PDB entry 1IBG | X-ray diffraction, 2.70 A resolution | chains L and H

== Chain L ==
Protein: IGG2B-kappa 40-50 fab (light chain)
Organism: Mus musculus
Notes: antibody fragment or engineered binder
Amino-acid sequence (217 residues; numbered 2 to 214 plus 4 insertion-coded residues; the number before each row is that of its first residue; a row labelled like 27A-27D holds insertion residues (27A, then the next letters in order)):
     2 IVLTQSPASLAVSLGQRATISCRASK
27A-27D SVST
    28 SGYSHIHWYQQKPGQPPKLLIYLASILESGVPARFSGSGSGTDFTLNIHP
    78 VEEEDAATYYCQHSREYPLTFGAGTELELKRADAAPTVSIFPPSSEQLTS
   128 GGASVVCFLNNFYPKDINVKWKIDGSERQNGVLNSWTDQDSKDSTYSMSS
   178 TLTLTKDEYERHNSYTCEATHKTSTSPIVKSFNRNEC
Disulfide bonds: Cys23-Cys88, Cys134-Cys194
Construct notes: conflict Thr27D (Ala31 in JC5810), Ser31 (Ile35 in JC5810), His32 (Tyr36 in JC5810), Ile33 (Met37 in JC5810), Tyr49 (Ser53 in JC5810), Ile53 (Asn57 in JC5810), Ala83 (Val87 in JC5810), Tyr94 (Leu98 in JC5810), Glu103 (Lys107 in JC5810)
Residues lining bound ligands: ouabain (OBN): Thr27D, Ser28, His32, Ser91, Arg92, Tyr94, Leu96

== Chain H ==
Protein: IGG2B-kappa 40-50 fab (heavy chain)
Organism: Mus musculus
Notes: antibody fragment or engineered binder
Amino-acid sequence (217 residues; row label = number of the first residue in the row; note: 13 numbers in that range are skipped by the numbering (no residue carries them; nothing is unmodelled there); a row labelled like 82A-82C holds insertion residues (82A, then the next letters in order)):
     2 VHLVQSGPGLVAPSQSLSITCTVSGFSLTTYGVHWFRQPPGKGLEWLGLI
    52 WAGGNTDYNSALMSRLSINKDNSKSQVFLKM
82A-82C NSL
    83 QADDTAMYYCARFRFASY
100A-100E YDYAV
   101 DYWGQGTSVTVSSAKTTPPSVYPLAPGCGD
   133 TTGSSVTSGCLVKGYFPEPVTV
   156 TW
   162 NSGSLSSS
   171 VHTFPALLQS
   183 GLYTMSSSVTVPSS
   198 TWP
   202 SQTVT
   208 CSVAHPASSTTVDKKL
Disulfide bonds: Cys22-Cys92, Cys142-Cys208
Residues lining bound ligands: ouabain (OBN): His35, Leu50, Trp52, Phe95, Phe97, Tyr100, Tyr100A, Tyr100C, Val100E

== How chain L and chain H interact ==
Pairs across the interface (76; chain L residue first):
  Tyr30(L) with Tyr100A(H), hydrophobic
  His32(L) with Tyr100(H); Tyr100C(H), hydrogen bond
  His34(L) with Tyr100C(H)
  Tyr36(L) with Val100E(H); Trp103(H)
  Gln38(L) with Gln39(H); Leu45(H); Tyr91(H), hydrogen bond
  Gln42(L) with Tyr91(H)
  Pro43(L) with Tyr91(H), hydrophobic; Trp103(H), hydrophobic; Gly104(H); Gln105(H)
  Pro44(L) with Leu45(H), hydrophobic; Trp103(H)
  Leu46(L) with Ala100D(H), hydrophobic; Val100E(H); Asp101(H)
  Tyr49(L) with Arg96(H); Asp100B(H); Tyr100C(H)
  Leu50(L) with Tyr100A(H); Tyr100C(H)
  Tyr87(L) with Leu45(H), hydrophobic
  Ser91(L) with Tyr100C(H), hydrogen bond
  Tyr94(L) with Trp47(H), hydrophobic; Leu50(H); Trp52(H); Asp58(H), hydrogen bond
  Pro95(L) with Trp47(H), hydrophobic
  Leu96(L) with His35(H); Trp47(H)
  Phe98(L) with Phe37(H), hydrophobic; Leu45(H)
  Ser116(L) with Thr139(H)
  Phe118(L) with Leu124(H); Ala125(H); Pro126(H); Thr139(H)
  Pro119(L) with Leu124(H); Ala125(H)
  Ser121(L) with Tyr122(H); Pro123(H)
  Glu123(L) with Val121(H); Tyr122(H); Pro123(H); Lys221(H), salt bridge
  Gln124(L) with Tyr122(H); Lys145(H)
  Ser127(L) with Tyr122(H)
  Val133(L) with Leu124(H), hydrophobic
  Phe135(L) with Leu124(H), hydrophobic; Phe174(H), hydrophobic; Ser190(H)
  Asn137(L) with His172(H); Phe174(H); Ser190(H), hydrogen bond
  Asn138(L) with His172(H)
  Leu160(L) with Leu177(H), hydrophobic; Gln179(H)
  Asn161(L) with Leu177(H)
  Ser162(L) with Phe174(H); Pro175(H), hydrogen bond (side chain-backbone)
  Trp163(L) with Pro175(H)
  Thr164(L) with Thr173(H); Phe174(H)
  Asp167(L) with His172(H), salt bridge
  Ser174(L) with His172(H); Phe174(H)
  Met175(L) with Phe174(H)
  Ser176(L) with Phe174(H); Ser188(H)
  Thr180(L) with Lys145(H)
  Lys207(L) with Asp130(H), salt bridge
  Phe209(L) with Cys128(H), hydrophobic
Also at the interface, not in a pair above, chain L (44 interface residues in all): Glu55, Ser131, Thr178, Asn210
Also at the interface, not in a pair above, chain H (47 interface residues in all): Lys43, Asn60, Ser61, Ser140, Gly141, Leu143, Thr186, Ser189

== In short ==
Chain L and chain H form an interface of 44 and 47 residues respectively, with 6 hydrogen bonds and 3 salt
bridges. Polar pairs include Glu123(L)-Lys221(H), Asp167(L)-His172(H) and Lys207(L)-Asp130(H). Ouabain is
bound between chain L and chain H.
Here chain L is IGG2B-kappa 40-50 fab (light chain) and chain H is IGG2B-kappa 40-50 fab (heavy chain), both
from Mus musculus. Entry 1IBG (Structure and specificity of the anti-digoxin antibody 40-50) was determined by
X-ray diffraction.
